Entry 8WIM (X-ray diffraction, 1.84 A resolution); this record covers chain A.

# Chain A
Molecule: Jingmen tick virus NSP1
Organism: Jingmen tick virus
Sequence (620 residues; each row starts with the number of its first residue):
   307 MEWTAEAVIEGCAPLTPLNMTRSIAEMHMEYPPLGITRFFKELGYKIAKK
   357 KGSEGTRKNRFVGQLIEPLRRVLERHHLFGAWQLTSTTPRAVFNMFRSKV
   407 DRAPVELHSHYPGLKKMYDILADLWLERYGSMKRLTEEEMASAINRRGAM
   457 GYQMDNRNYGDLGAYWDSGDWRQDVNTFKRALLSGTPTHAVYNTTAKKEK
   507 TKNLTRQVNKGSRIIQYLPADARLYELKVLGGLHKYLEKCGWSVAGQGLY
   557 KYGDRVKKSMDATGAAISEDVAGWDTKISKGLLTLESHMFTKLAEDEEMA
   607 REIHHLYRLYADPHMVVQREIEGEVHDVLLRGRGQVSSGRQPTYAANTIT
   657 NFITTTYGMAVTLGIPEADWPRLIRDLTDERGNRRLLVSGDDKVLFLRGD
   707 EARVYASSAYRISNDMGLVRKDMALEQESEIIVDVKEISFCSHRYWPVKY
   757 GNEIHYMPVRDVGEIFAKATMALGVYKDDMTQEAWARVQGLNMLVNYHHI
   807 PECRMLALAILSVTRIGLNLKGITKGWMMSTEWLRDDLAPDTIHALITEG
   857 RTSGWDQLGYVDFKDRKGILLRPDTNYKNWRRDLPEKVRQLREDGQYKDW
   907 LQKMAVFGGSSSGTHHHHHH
Disordered / not traced: 359-361, 388-389, 504-518, 779-785, 830-836, 912-926
Ion coordination: Mg2+: Ser574, Asp698, Lys699, Ser745

# Overview
The Mg2+ site is built by Ser574, Asp698, Lys699 and Ser745.
Chain A is Jingmen tick virus NSP1 (Jingmen tick virus); the structure, Crystal structure of Jingmen tick
virus RNA-dependent RNA polymerase (D307 construct), was determined by X-ray diffraction together with 8WIL
from the same study.
